8OM7 - chains B and D of the 6 polymer chains in the assembly; structure by electron microscopy, 3.74 A resolution.

Chain B (and D):
Molecule: Lon protease homolog, mitochondrial
Source organism: Homo sapiens
Notes: EC 3.4.21.53; chain D of this document is another copy of the same molecule, construct and numbering; everything in this record applies to it too
Reference sequence: P36776 (LONM_HUMAN); numbering as in UniProt (aligned over 115-959)
Chain sequence (869 residues; each row starts with the number of its first residue):
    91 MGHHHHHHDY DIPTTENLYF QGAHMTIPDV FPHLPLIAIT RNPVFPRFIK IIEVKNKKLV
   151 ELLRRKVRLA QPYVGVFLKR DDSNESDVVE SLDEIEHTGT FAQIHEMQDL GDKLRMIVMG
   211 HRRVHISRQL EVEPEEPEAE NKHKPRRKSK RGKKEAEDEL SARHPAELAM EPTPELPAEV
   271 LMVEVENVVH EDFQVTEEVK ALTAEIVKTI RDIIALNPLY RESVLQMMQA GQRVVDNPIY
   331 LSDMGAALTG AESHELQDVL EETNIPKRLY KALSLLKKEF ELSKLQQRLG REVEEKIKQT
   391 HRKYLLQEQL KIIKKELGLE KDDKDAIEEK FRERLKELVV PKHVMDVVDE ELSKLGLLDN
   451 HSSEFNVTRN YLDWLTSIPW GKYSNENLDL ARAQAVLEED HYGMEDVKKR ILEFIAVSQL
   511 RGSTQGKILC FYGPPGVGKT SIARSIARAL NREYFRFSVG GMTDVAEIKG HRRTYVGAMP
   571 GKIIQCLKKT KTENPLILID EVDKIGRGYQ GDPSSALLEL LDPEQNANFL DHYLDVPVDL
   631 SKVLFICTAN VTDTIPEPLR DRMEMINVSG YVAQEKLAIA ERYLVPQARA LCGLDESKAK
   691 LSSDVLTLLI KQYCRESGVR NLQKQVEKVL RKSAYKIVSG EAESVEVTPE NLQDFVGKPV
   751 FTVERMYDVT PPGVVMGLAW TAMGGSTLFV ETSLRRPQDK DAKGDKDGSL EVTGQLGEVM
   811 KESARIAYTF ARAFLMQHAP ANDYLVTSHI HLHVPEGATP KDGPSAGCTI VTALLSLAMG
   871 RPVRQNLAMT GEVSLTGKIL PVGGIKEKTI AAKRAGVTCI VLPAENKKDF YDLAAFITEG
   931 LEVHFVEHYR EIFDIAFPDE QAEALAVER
Disordered / not traced: 91-122, 222-271, 949-959
Sequence notes: initiating methionine (91); expression tag (92-114); engineered mutation Glu186 (Tyr in P36776)
Ligand contacts: ADP (adenosine-5'-diphosphate): Asp490, His491, Tyr492, Met494, Pro525, Gly526, Val527, Gly528, Lys529, Thr530, Ser531, Tyr661, Ile669, Tyr673, Arg710, Gln713
UniProt features mapped onto this chain:
  - active site: Ser855, Lys898
  - binding site (ATP): Gly523 to Thr530
What the authors report for this chain:
  - mutagenesis - Y186E: decreased catalytic activity on beta-casein
  - mutagenesis - Y186E: abolished catalytic activity on TFAM
  - mutagenesis - Y186E: decreased catalytic activity on ATPase
  - mutagenesis - Y186E (at least 2 degC): decreased stability
  - post-translational modification sites: Ser173, Ser181, Tyr394 (citing earlier work)
  - mutagenesis - Y186E: decreased catalytic activity on glutaryl-Ala-Ala-Phe-MNA
  - catalytic residues: Ser855, Lys898 (citing earlier work)

How chain B and chain D interact:
Residue-residue contacts (5; chain B residue first):
  Met318(B) with Lys203(D)
  Val324(B) with Lys147(D), hydrogen bond (backbone-side chain); Lys203(D)
  Asp326(B) with Lys147(D), salt bridge; Glu151(D)
Also at the interface, not in a pair above, chain B (4 interface residues in all): Arg137
Also at the interface, not in a pair above, chain D (4 interface residues in all): Arg154

In short:
The chain B/chain D interface involves 4 residues from each chain; the contacts include 1 hydrogen bond and 1
salt bridge. Among the polar pairs are Asp326(B)-Lys147(D) and Val324(B)-Lys147(D). Bound to chain B: ADP. The
paper reports catalytic residues Ser855(B) and Lys898(B); Y186E of chain B reduces catalytic activity on
beta-casein.
Chain B and chain D are both Lon protease homolog, mitochondrial (Homo sapiens); the structure, Human
Mitochondrial Lon Y186E Mutant ADP Bound, was determined by electron microscopy (same publication as 8OVF,
8OVG, 8OKA and 8OJL).
